6I53 - chains B and C of the 6 polymer chains in the assembly; structure by electron microscopy, 3.20 A resolution.

[Chain B]
Protein: Gamma-aminobutyric acid receptor subunit beta-3
Source organism: Homo sapiens
Reference sequence: P28472 (GBRB3_HUMAN), isoform P28472-2; residues -24 to 448 here correspond to UniProt positions 1-473 (UniProt number = residue number + 25)
Amino-acid sequence (473 residues; row label = number of the first residue in the row; numbers below 1 keep their minus sign (Met-24 is residue -24)):
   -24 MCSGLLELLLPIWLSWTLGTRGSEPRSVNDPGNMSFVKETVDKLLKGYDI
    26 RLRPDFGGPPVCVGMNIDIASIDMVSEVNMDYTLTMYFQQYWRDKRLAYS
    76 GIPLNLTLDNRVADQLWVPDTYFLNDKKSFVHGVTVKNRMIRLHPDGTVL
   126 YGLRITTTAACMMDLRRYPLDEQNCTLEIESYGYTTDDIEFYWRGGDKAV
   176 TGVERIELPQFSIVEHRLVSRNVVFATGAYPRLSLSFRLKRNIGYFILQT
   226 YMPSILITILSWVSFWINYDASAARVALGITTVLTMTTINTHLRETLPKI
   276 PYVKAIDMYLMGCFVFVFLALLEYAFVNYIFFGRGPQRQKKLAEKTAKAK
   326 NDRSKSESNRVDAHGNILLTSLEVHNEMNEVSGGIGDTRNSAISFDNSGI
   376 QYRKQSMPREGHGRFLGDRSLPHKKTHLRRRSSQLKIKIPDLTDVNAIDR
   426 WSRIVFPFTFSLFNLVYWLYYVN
Unresolved in the structure: -24 to 7, 313-414, 448
Cystine bridges: Cys136-Cys150
Glycans and other covalent adducts: N-acetylglucosamine (NAG) linked to Asn80; glycan linked to Asn149
Curated features (UniProtKB/Swiss-Prot):
  - binding site (benzamidine): Asp95 to Tyr97, Glu155 to Tyr157, Phe200
  - binding site (4-aminobutanoate): Tyr97, Glu155, Tyr157, Thr202
  - binding site (histamine): Tyr97, Ser156, Tyr157, Thr202
  - glycosylation (N-linked (GlcNAc...) asparagine): Asn8, Asn80, Asn149
What the authors report for this chain:
  - post-translational modification sites: Asn80, Asn149

[Chain C]
Protein: Gamma-aminobutyric acid receptor subunit gamma-2
Source organism: Homo sapiens
Reference sequence: P18507 (GBRG2_HUMAN), isoform P18507-2; residues -38 to 436 here correspond to UniProt positions 1-475 (UniProt number = residue number + 39)
Amino-acid sequence (495 residues; row label = number of the first residue in the row; numbers below 1 keep their minus sign (Met-38 is residue -38)):
   -38 MSSPNIWSTGSSVYSTPVFSQKMTVWILLLLSLYPGFTSQKSDDDYEDYA
    12 SNKTWVLTPKVPEGDVTVILNNLLEGYDNKLRPDIGVKPTLIHTDMYVNS
    62 IGPVNAINMEYTIDIFFAQTWYDRRLKFNSTIKVLRLNSNMVGKIWIPDT
   112 FFRNSKKADAHWITTPNRMLRIWNDGRVLYTLRLTIDAECQLQLHNFPMD
   162 EHSCPLEFSSYGYPREEIVYQWKRSSVEVGDTRSWRLYQFSFVGLRNTTE
   212 VVKTTSGDYVVMSVYFDLSRRMGYFTIQTYIPCTLIVVLSWVSFWINKDA
   262 VPARTSLGITTVLTMTTLSTIARKSLPKVSYVTAMDLFVSVCFIFVFSAL
   312 VEYGTLHYFVSNRKPSKDKDKKKKNPLLRMFSFKAPTIDIRPRSATIQMN
   362 NATHLQERDEEYGYECLDGKDCASFFCCFEDCRTGAWRHGRIHIRIAKMD
   412 SYARIFFPTAFCLFNLVYWVSYLYLGGSGGSGGSGKTETSQVAPA
Unresolved in the structure: -38 to 26, 324-405, 437-456
Cystine bridges: Cys151-Cys165
Glycans and other covalent adducts: N-acetylglucosamine (NAG) linked to Asn208
Construct notes: expression tag (437-456)
Curated features (UniProtKB/Swiss-Prot):
  - region: Arg394 to Asp411 (Interaction with GABARAP)
  - glycosylation (N-linked (GlcNAc...) asparagine): Asn13, Asn90, Asn208
What the authors report for this chain:
  - post-translational modification sites: Asn208
  - allosteric site: Ser280

[Interface between chain B and chain C]
Contacting residue pairs (99):
  Asn8(B) - Gly47(C)
  Asn8(B) - Val48(C)
  Met9(B) - Arg43(C)
  Met9(B) - Ile46(C)  hydrophobic
  Met9(B) - Arg86(C)
  Val12(B) - Leu42(C)  hydrophobic
  Lys13(B) - Asp39(C)
  Lys13(B) - Leu42(C)
  Val16(B) - Lys41(C)
  Asn41(B) - Thr216(C)
  Asp43(B) - Thr215(C)  hydrogen bond
  Ser46(B) - Glu150(C)  hydrogen bond
  Asp48(B) - Lys117(C)  salt bridge
  Met49(B) - Asn69(C)
  Tyr62(B) - Phe112(C)
  Tyr62(B) - Arg114(C)
  Tyr62(B) - Tyr172(C)  hydrophobic
  Gln64(B) - Ser217(C)
  Leu79(B) - Ile46(C)
  Asn80(B) - Glu178(C)
  Thr82(B) - Gly173(C)
  Thr82(B) - Tyr174(C)
  Thr82(B) - Glu178(C)  hydrogen bond
  Leu83(B) - Lys41(C)
  Leu83(B) - Leu42(C)  hydrophobic
  Leu83(B) - Tyr174(C)
  Asp84(B) - Asn40(C)
  Asp84(B) - Lys41(C)  hydrogen bond (backbone-backbone)
  Asp84(B) - Ile108(C)
  Asp84(B) - Tyr174(C)
  Arg86(B) - Asn40(C)
  Arg86(B) - Ile106(C)
  Val87(B) - Lys41(C)
  Phe105(B) - Lys117(C)
  His107(B) - Lys117(C)
  Val109(B) - Thr111(C)
  Val109(B) - Phe112(C)
  Val109(B) - Phe113(C)  hydrophobic
  Val109(B) - Ala119(C)
  Val109(B) - Asp120(C)
  Val109(B) - Ala121(C)
  Val109(B) - Leu145(C)  hydrophobic
  Thr110(B) - Pro109(C)
  Thr110(B) - Thr111(C)  hydrogen bond (backbone-backbone)
  Thr110(B) - Arg129(C)
  Thr110(B) - Leu145(C)
  Val111(B) - Asp110(C)
  Asn113(B) - Phe112(C)
  Arg114(B) - Tyr172(C)
  Met115(B) - Tyr172(C)  hydrophobic
  Met115(B) - Gly173(C)
  Arg117(B) - Gly173(C)  hydrogen bond (side chain-backbone)
  Arg117(B) - Pro175(C)
  Arg117(B) - Ser217(C)  hydrogen bond (side chain-backbone)
  Arg117(B) - Tyr220(C)  hydrogen bond
  Gly127(B) - Tyr172(C)
  Leu128(B) - Tyr172(C)  hydrogen bond (backbone-side chain)
  Arg129(B) - Phe112(C)
  Arg129(B) - Phe113(C)  hydrogen bond (side chain-backbone)
  Arg129(B) - Arg114(C)  hydrogen bond (side chain-backbone)
  Arg129(B) - Ser116(C)  hydrogen bond (side chain-backbone)
  Arg129(B) - Tyr172(C)
  Glu182(B) - Gln152(C)
  Pro184(B) - Met70(C)  hydrophobic
  Pro184(B) - Lys289(C)
  Pro184(B) - Val290(C)
  Pro184(B) - Ser291(C)
  Gln185(B) - Lys289(C)
  Asn217(B) - Ser291(C)
  Gly219(B) - Ser291(C)
  Tyr220(B) - Arg284(C)
  Tyr220(B) - Lys289(C)
  Tyr220(B) - Val290(C)
  Tyr220(B) - Ser291(C)
  Leu223(B) - Val293(C)  hydrophobic
  Leu223(B) - Ser301(C)
  Gln224(B) - Thr281(C)
  Gln224(B) - Arg284(C)
  Leu231(B) - Phe308(C)
  Ile232(B) - Thr277(C)
  Leu235(B) - Val273(C)  hydrophobic
  Leu235(B) - Phe308(C)  hydrophobic
  Leu235(B) - Leu311(C)  hydrophobic
  Trp241(B) - Tyr319(C)
  Ile242(B) - His318(C)
  Asn243(B) - His318(C)  hydrogen bond (backbone-side chain)
  Ala246(B) - Val262(C)  hydrophobic
  Ala248(B) - Pro263(C)  hydrophobic
  Ala249(B) - Val262(C)  hydrophobic
  Ala249(B) - Thr266(C)
  Ala252(B) - Ile270(C)
  Leu253(B) - Thr266(C)
  Leu253(B) - Ile270(C)  hydrophobic
  Thr256(B) - Ile270(C)
  Thr260(B) - Leu274(C)
  Thr260(B) - Thr277(C)
  Ile264(B) - Thr277(C)
  His267(B) - Thr281(C)
  Arg428(B) - Tyr319(C)  hydrogen bond
Other interface residues (no listed pair), chain B (61 interface residues in all): Asp17, Leu20, Leu81, Leu125, Ile234, Val238
Other interface residues (no listed pair), chain C (67 interface residues in all): Gly37, Gly104, Trp107, Asn115, Lys118, Leu143, Gly218, Ser280, Tyr292, Asp297, Val312, Gly315

[Overview]
Chain B and chain C form an interface of 61 and 67 residues respectively; the contacts include 14 hydrogen
bonds and 1 salt bridge. Polar contacts include Asp48(B)-Lys117(C), Asp43(B)-Thr215(C) and Ser46(B)-Glu150(C).
Covalently linked N-acetylglucosamine: at Asn80(B). Covalently linked N-acetylglucosamine: at Asn208(C). From
the paper: an allosteric site at Ser280(C); modification sites Asn80(B), Asn149(B) and Asn208(C).
Here chain B is Gamma-aminobutyric acid receptor subunit beta-3 and chain C is Gamma-aminobutyric acid
receptor subunit gamma-2, both from Homo sapiens. Entry 6I53 (Cryo-EM structure of the human synaptic
alpha1-beta3-gamma2 GABAA receptor in complex with Megabody38 in a lipid ...) was determined by electron
microscopy.
